Entry 6INQ (electron microscopy, 6.90 A resolution (low resolution: residue-level contacts below are approximate; hydrogen-bond / salt-bridge calls are withheld)); this record covers chains A and T of the 25 polymer chains in the assembly.

== Chain A ==
Protein: DNA-directed RNA polymerase subunit
From: Komagataella phaffii (strain GS115 / ATCC 20864)
Notes: EC 2.7.7.6
UniProt: C4R4Y0 (C4R4Y0_KOMPG); residue numbers follow UniProt; this construct covers 1-1743
Amino-acid sequence (1743 residues; row label = number of the first residue in the row):
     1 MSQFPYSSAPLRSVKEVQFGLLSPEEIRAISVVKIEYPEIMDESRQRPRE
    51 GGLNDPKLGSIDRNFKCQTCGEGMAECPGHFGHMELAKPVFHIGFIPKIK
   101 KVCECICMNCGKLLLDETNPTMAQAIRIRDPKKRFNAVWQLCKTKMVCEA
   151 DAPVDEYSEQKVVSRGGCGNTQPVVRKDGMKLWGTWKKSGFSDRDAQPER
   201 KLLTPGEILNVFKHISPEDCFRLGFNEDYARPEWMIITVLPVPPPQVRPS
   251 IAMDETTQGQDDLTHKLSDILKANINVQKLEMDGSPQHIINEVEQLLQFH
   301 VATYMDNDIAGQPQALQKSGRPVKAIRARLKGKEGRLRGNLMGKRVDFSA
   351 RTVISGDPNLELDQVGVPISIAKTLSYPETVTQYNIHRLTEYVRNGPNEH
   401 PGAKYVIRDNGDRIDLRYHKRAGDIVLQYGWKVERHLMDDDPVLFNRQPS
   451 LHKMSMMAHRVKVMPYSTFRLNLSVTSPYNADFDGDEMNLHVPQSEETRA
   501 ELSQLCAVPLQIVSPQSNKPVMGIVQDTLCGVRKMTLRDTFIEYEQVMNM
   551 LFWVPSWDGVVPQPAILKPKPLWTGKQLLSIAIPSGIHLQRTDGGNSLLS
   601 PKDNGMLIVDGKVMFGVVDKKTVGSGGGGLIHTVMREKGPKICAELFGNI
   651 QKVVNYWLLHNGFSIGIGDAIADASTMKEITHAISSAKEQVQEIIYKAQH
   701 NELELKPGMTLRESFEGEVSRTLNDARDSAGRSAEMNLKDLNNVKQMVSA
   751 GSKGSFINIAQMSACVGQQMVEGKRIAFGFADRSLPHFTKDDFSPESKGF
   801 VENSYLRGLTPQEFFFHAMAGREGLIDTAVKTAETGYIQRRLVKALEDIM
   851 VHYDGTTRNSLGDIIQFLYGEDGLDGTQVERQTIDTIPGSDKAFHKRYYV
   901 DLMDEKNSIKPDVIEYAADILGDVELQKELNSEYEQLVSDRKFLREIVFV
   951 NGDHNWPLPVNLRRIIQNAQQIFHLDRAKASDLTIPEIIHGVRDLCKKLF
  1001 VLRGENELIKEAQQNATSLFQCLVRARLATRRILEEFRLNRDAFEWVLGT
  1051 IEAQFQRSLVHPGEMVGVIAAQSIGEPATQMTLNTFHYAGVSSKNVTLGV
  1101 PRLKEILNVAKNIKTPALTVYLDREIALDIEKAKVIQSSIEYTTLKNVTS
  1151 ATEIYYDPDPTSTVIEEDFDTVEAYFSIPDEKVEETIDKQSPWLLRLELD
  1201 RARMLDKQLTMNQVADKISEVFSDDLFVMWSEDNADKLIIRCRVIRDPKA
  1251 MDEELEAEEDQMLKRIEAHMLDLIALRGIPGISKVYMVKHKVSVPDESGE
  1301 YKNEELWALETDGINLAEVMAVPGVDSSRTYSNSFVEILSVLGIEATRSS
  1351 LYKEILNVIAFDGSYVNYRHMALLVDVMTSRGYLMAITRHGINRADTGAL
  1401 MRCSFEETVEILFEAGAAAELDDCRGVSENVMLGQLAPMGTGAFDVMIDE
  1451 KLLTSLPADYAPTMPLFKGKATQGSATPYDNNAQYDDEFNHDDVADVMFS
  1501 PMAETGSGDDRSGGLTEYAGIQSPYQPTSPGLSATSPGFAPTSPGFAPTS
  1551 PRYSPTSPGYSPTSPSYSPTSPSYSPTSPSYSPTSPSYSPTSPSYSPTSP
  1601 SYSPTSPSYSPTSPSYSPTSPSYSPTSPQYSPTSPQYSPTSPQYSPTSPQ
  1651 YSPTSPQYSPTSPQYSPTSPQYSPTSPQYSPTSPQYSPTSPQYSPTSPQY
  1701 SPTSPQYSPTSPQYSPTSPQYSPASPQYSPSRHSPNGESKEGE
Disordered / not traced: 1, 154-163, 190-193, 1082-1094, 1178-1189, 1246-1257, 1458-1743
Ion coordination: Zn2+ site 1: Cys70, Cys77, His80; Zn2+ site 2: Cys107, Cys168; Mg2+: Asp482, Asp484 (shared with 1 residue of chain P)

== Chain T ==
Molecule: 198-nt DNA strand
Sequence (198 nucleotides; numbered -72 to 125; the number before each row is that of its first residue; numbers below 1 keep their minus sign (DA-72 is residue -72)):
   -72 ATCAGAATCCCGGTGCCGAGGCCGCTCAATTGGTCGTAGACAGCTCTAGC
   -22 ACCGCTTAAACGCACGTACGCGCTGTCCCCCGCGTTTTAACCGCCAAGGG
    28 GATTACACCCAAGACACCAGGCACGAGACAGAAAAAAACAACGAAAACGG
    78 CCACCACCCAAACACACCAAACACAAGAGCTAATTGACTGACGTAAGC
Disordered / not traced: 53-125

== Chain A / chain T interface ==
Pairs across the interface (15; chain A residue first):
  Ala310(A) with DA29(T)
  Lys318(A) with DA43(T)
  Lys333(A) with DA34(T)
  Arg338(A) with DA34(T)
  Arg345(A) with DC36(T)
  Arg351(A) with DC36(T)
  Gln448(A) with DC35(T)
  Thr832(A) with DC33(T)
  Ala833(A) with DC33(T)
  Tyr837(A) with DA32(T)
  Arg1389(A) with DT30(T)
  Glu1406(A) with DT31(T)
  Glu1407(A) with DT30(T); DT31(T)
  Glu1410(A) with DT30(T)
Interface residues without a listed pair, chain A (20 interface residues in all): Arg327, Lys331, Pro449, Ala829, Gly836, Arg840
Interface residues without a listed pair, chain T (10 interface residues in all): DG28

== Summary ==
The interface between chain A and chain T involves 20 residues on one side and 10 on the other. Cys70(A),
Cys77(A) and His80(A) coordinate Zn2+ site 1. Cys107(A) and Cys168(A) form the Zn2+ site 2.
Chain A is DNA-directed RNA polymerase subunit (Komagataella phaffii (strain GS115 / ATCC 20864)) and chain T
is a 198-nt DNA strand; the structure, RNA polymerase II elongation complex stalled at SHL(-1) of the
nucleosome, with foreign DNA (+1 position), was determined by electron microscopy, deposited together with
6A5L, 6A5O, 6A5P, 6A5R, 6A5T and 6A5U.
